5NNR - chains A and C of the 3 polymer chains in the assembly; structure by X-ray diffraction, 3.10 A resolution.

Chain A:
Molecule: N-terminal acetyltransferase-like protein
Source organism: Chaetomium thermophilum
Reference sequence: G0S4M4 (G0S4M4_CHATD); residues 2-744 here = UniProt positions 2-744
Sequence (751 residues; row label = number of the first residue in the row; numbers below 1 keep their minus sign (Met-6 is residue -6)):
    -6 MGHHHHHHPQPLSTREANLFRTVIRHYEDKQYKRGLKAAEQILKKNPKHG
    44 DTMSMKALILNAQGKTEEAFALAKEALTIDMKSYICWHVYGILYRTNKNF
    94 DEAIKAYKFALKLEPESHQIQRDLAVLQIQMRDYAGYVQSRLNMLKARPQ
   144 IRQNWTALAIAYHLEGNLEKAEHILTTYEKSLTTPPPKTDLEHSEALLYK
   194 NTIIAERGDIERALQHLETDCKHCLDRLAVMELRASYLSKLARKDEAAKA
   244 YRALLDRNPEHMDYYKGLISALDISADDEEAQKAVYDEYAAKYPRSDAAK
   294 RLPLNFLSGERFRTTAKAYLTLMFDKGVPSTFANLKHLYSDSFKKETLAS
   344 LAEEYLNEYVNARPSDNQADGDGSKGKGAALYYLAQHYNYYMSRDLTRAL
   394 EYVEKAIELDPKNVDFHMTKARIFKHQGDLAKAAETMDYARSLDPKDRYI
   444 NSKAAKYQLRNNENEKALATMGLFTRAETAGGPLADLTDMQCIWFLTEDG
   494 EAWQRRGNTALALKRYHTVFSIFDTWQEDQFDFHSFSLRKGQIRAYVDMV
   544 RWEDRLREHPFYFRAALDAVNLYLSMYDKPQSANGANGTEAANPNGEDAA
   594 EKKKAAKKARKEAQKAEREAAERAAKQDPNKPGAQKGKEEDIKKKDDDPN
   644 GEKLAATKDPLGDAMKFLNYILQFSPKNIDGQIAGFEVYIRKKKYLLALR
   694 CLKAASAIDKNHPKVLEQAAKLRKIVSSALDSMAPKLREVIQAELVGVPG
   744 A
Not modelled in the structure: -6 to 3, 355-364, 574-637, 744
Construct notes: initiating methionine (-6); expression tag (-5 to 1); conflict Lys707 (Asn in G0S4M4), Asp724 (Gly in G0S4M4)

Chain C:
Molecule: HypK
Source organism: Chaetomium thermophilum
Reference sequence: G0SCY6 (G0SCY6_CHATD); residue numbers follow UniProt; this construct covers 2-126
Sequence (133 residues; row label = number of the first residue in the row; numbers below 1 keep their minus sign (Mse-6 is residue -6)):
    -6 MGHHHHHHAAEDRQPADIVEGATAGDVEEEVAPAAKSAEDRKAAAALSKL
    44 DAHADEDMAPAREVDQEAVKNAMSALSGASTEKKEVKKVKVDPADVNLLV
    94 EELELSKAKATELLKAHDGDAIKAMKAYIQPAF
Not modelled in the structure: -6 to 25, 43-56, 71-80, 126
Construct notes: initiating methionine (-6); expression tag (-5 to 1)
Modified / non-standard residues: Mse-6, Mse51 (selenomethionine); Mse66, Mse118 (selenomethionine; parent Met)

Interface between chain A and chain C:
Contacting residue pairs (38; chain A residue first):
  Leu135(A) - Mse66(C)
  Leu135(A) - Leu69(C)  hydrophobic
  Leu138(A) - Mse66(C)
  Leu138(A) - Leu69(C)  hydrophobic
  Lys139(A) - Mse66(C)
  Pro142(A) - Val62(C)  hydrophobic
  Gln143(A) - Val57(C)
  Trp148(A) - Val62(C)  hydrophobic
  Leu151(A) - Leu69(C)  hydrophobic
  Ile167(A) - Leu69(C)  hydrophobic
  Thr170(A) - Ala65(C)
  Arg469(A) - Arg34(C)
  Asp525(A) - Ser41(C)  hydrogen bond
  Phe529(A) - Leu40(C)
  Phe529(A) - Ser41(C)
  Arg532(A) - Leu40(C)  hydrogen bond (side chain-backbone)
  Met658(A) - Glu97(C)
  Tyr682(A) - Glu97(C)
  Lys685(A) - Glu97(C)  salt bridge
  Lys687(A) - Glu94(C)  salt bridge
  Lys687(A) - Glu97(C)  salt bridge
  Leu689(A) - Glu95(C)
  Leu689(A) - Leu96(C)  hydrophobic
  Leu689(A) - Mse118(C)  hydrophobic
  Leu690(A) - Glu95(C)
  Leu690(A) - Leu96(C)
  Leu690(A) - Glu97(C)
  Leu692(A) - Ile122(C)  hydrophobic
  Arg693(A) - Tyr121(C)
  Arg693(A) - Ile122(C)
  Lys696(A) - Gln123(C)  hydrogen bond
  Lys729(A) - Asp88(C)  salt bridge
  Glu732(A) - Ile115(C)
  Val733(A) - Ile115(C)  hydrophobic
  Ala736(A) - Lys119(C)
  Glu737(A) - Lys119(C)
  Glu737(A) - Ile122(C)
  Glu737(A) - Gln123(C)  hydrogen bond
Interface residues without a listed pair, chain A (33 interface residues in all): Tyr155, Lys163, His166, Ala697, Ala700, Leu730
Interface residues without a listed pair, chain C (25 interface residues in all): Lys42, Gln59, Ser70, Leu91, Ala114, Pro124

In short:
The interface between chain A and chain C involves 33 residues on one side and 25 on the other; the contacts
include 4 hydrogen bonds and 4 salt bridges. Polar pairs include Lys685(A)-Glu97(C), Lys687(A)-Glu94(C) and
Lys687(A)-Glu97(C).
Here chain A is N-terminal acetyltransferase-like protein and chain C is HypK, both from Chaetomium
thermophilum. Entry 5NNR (Structure of Naa15/Naa10 bound to HypK-THB) was determined by X-ray diffraction
(same publication as 5NNP).
